PDB entry 5UJT | X-ray diffraction, 1.94 A resolution | chains A and C of the 3 polymer chains in the assembly

# Chain A
Molecule: MHC class II antigen
Source organism: Homo sapiens
UniProtKB: Q5Y7C3 (Q5Y7C3_HUMAN); the construct lacks a stretch of the UniProt sequence, so the offset changes along the chain: -2 to 9 = UniProt 23-34; 10-181 = UniProt 36-207
Chain sequence (185 residues; numbered -2 to 181 plus 1 insertion-coded residue; the number before each row is that of its first residue; numbers below 1 keep their minus sign (Gly-2 is residue -2)):
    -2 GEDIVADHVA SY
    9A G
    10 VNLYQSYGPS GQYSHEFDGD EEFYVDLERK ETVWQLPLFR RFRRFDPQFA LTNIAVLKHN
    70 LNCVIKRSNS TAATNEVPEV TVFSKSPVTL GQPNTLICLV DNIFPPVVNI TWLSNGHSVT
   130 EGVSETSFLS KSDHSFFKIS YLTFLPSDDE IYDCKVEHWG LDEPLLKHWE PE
Disordered / not traced: -2 to -1
Disulfides: Cys107-Cys163
Glycans and other covalent adducts: N-acetylglucosamine (NAG) linked to Asn78, Asn118
Sequence notes: conflict Cys72 (Ile98 in Q5Y7C3)

# Chain C
Molecule: insulin mimotope
Source organism: Homo sapiens
Chain sequence (16 residues; numbered 0 to 15; the number before each row is that of its first residue; numbering starts at 0):
     0 GVEELYLVAG EEGCGG
Disordered / not traced: 0

# How chain A and chain C interact
Disulfides between the chains: Cys72(A)-Cys13(C)
Residue-residue contacts (31):
  Tyr9(A) - Tyr5(C)
  Tyr9(A) - Leu6(C)  hydrogen bond (backbone-backbone)
  Tyr22(A) - Tyr5(C)
  His24(A) - Leu4(C)
  His24(A) - Tyr5(C)
  Trp43(A) - Glu3(C)
  Arg52(A) - Glu3(C)  salt bridge
  Arg53(A) - Glu2(C)
  Arg53(A) - Glu3(C)  hydrogen bond (backbone-backbone)
  Phe54(A) - Glu3(C)
  Phe54(A) - Tyr5(C)  hydrophobic
  Asp55(A) - Glu2(C)
  Phe58(A) - Tyr5(C)  hydrophobic
  Asn62(A) - Tyr5(C)
  Asn62(A) - Leu6(C)  hydrogen bond (side chain-backbone)
  Asn62(A) - Val7(C)
  Asn62(A) - Ala8(C)  hydrogen bond (side chain-backbone)
  Val65(A) - Ala8(C)
  Val65(A) - Gly9(C)
  Val65(A) - Glu10(C)
  Leu66(A) - Ala8(C)  hydrophobic
  His68(A) - Glu10(C)  salt bridge
  His68(A) - Glu11(C)  hydrogen bond (side chain-backbone)
  Asn69(A) - Gly9(C)  hydrogen bond (side chain-backbone)
  Asn69(A) - Glu10(C)
  Asn69(A) - Glu11(C)  hydrogen bond (side chain-backbone)
  Cys72(A) - Glu11(C)
  Cys72(A) - Cys13(C)  disulfide
  Val73(A) - Glu11(C)
  Lys75(A) - Gly14(C)
  Arg76(A) - Glu11(C)  salt bridge

# Overview
18 residues of chain A face 12 of chain C across their interface; the contacts include 1 disulfide bond, 7
hydrogen bonds and 3 salt bridges. Polar contacts include Arg52(A)-Glu3(C), His68(A)-Glu10(C) and
Arg76(A)-Glu11(C). Covalently linked N-acetylglucosamine: at Asn78(A) and Asn118(A).
Chain A is MHC class II antigen and chain C is insulin mimotope, both from Homo sapiens; the structure,
Crystal structure of human HLA-DQ8 in complex with insulin mimotope binding in register 3, was determined by
X-ray diffraction (same publication as 6BLQ, 6BLR and 6BLX).
